Entry 9E01 (electron microscopy, 2.40 A resolution); this record covers chains A and D of the 9 polymer chains in the assembly.

Chain A:
Molecule: Sec-independent protein translocase protein TatC
From: Escherichia coli
UniProt: C3SK12 (C3SK12_ECOLX); residue numbers follow UniProt; this construct covers 1-258
Sequence (266 residues; row label = number of the first residue in the row):
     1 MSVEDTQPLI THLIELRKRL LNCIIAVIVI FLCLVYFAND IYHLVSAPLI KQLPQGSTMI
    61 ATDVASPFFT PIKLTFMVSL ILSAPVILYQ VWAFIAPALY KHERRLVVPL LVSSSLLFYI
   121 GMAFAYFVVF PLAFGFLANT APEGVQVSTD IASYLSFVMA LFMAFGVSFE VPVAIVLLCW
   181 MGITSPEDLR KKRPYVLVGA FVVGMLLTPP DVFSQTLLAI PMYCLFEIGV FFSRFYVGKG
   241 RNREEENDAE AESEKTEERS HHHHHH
Unresolved in the structure: 1-4, 237-266
Differences from the reference sequence: expression tag (259-266)

Chain D:
Molecule: Sec-independent protein translocase protein TatB
From: Escherichia coli
UniProt: C3SK17 (C3SK17_ECOLX); residues 1-171 here = UniProt positions 1-171
Sequence (171 residues; row label = number of the first residue in the row):
     1 MFDIGFSELL LVFIIGLVVL GPQRLPVAVK TVAGWIRALR SLATTVQNEL TQELKLQEFQ
    61 DSLKKVEKAS LTNLTPELKA SMDELRQAAE SMKRSYVAND PEKASDEAHT IHNPVVKDNE
   121 AAHEGVTPAA AQTQASSPEQ KPETTPEPVV KPAADAEPKT AAPSPSSSDK P
Unresolved in the structure: 65-171

How chain A and chain D interact:
Pairs across the interface - 10 pairs, chain A then chain D:
  Leu13(A) with Pro22(D); Pro26(D), hydrophobic
  Ile14(A) with Pro22(D), hydrophobic
  Leu16(A) with Leu17(D), hydrophobic
  Arg17(A) with Leu17(D); Val18(D), hydrogen bond (side chain-backbone); Pro22(D)
  Leu20(A) with Ile14(D), hydrophobic
  Leu21(A) with Val18(D), hydrophobic
  Ile24(A) with Ile14(D), hydrophobic
Interface residues without a listed pair, chain A (8 interface residues in all): Ile10
Interface residues without a listed pair, chain D (6 interface residues in all): Gly21

Overview:
8 residues of chain A face 6 of chain D across their interface; the contacts include 1 hydrogen bond. Its one
hydrogen-bonded contact is Arg17(A)-Val18(D).
Here chain A is Sec-independent protein translocase protein TatC and chain D is Sec-independent protein
translocase protein TatB, both from Escherichia coli. Entry 9E01 (Cryo-EM structure of a TatBC-MdoD complex
from Escherichia coli) was determined by electron microscopy.
